PDB entry 8SP0 | electron microscopy, 3.33 A resolution | chains E and F of the 8 polymer chains in the assembly

[Chain E]
Protein: Tir-apaz
From: Maribacter polysiphoniae
UniProt: A0A316E683 (A0A316E683_9FLAO); residue numbers follow UniProt; this construct covers 2-452
Chain sequence (451 residues; each row starts with the number of its first residue):
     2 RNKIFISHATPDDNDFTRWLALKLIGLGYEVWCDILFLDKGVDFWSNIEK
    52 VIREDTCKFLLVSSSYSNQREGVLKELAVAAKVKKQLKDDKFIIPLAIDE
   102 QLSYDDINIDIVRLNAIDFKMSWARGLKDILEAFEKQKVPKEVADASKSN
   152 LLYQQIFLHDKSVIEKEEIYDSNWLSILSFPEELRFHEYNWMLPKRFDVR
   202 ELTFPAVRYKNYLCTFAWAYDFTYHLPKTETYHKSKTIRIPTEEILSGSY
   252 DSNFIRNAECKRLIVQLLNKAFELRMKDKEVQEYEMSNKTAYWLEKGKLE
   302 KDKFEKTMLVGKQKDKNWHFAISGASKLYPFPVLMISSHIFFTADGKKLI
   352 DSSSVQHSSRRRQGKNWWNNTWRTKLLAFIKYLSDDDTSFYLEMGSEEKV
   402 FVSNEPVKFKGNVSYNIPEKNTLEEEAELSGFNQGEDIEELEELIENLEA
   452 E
Not modelled in the structure: 421-452
What the authors report for this chain:
  - mutagenesis - G42R/D44R, D106R/D111R/V113R, V113R: abolished catalytic activity

[Chain F]
Protein: short pAgo
From: Maribacter polysiphoniae
UniProt: A0A316E3U6 (A0A316E3U6_9FLAO); numbering as in UniProt (aligned over 1-507)
Chain sequence (507 residues; each row starts with the number of its first residue):
     1 MKELIYIEEPKILFAHGQKCTDARDGLALFGPLNNLYGIKSGVIGTKQGL
    51 KIFRDYLDHIQKPIYNSNSITRPMFPGFEAVFDCKWESTGITFKEVTNED
   101 IGKFLYNSSTHKRTYDLVSLFIDKIISANKNEDENVDVWFVIVPDEIYKY
   151 CRPNSVLPKEMVQTKALMSKSKAKSFRYEPSLFPDINIELKEQEKEAETY
   201 NYDAQFHDQFKARLLKHTIPTQIFRESTLAWRDFKNAFGLPIRDFSKIEG
   251 HLAWTISTAAFYKAGGKPWKLSDVRNGVCYLGLVYKKVEKSKNPRNACCA
   301 AQMFLDNGDGTVFKGEVGPWYNPKNGQYHLEPKEAKALLSQSLQSYKEQI
   351 GEYPKEVFIHAKTRFNHQEWDAFLEVTPKETNLVGVTISKTKPLKLYKTE
   401 GDYTILRGNAYVVNERSAFLWTVGYVPKIQTALSMEVPNPLFIEINKGEA
   451 DIKQVLKDILSLTKLNYNACIFADGEPVTLRFADKIGEILTASTDIKTPP
   501 LAFKYYI
Not modelled in the structure: 159-196
Ion coordination: Mg2+: Ile507 (shared with 2 residues of chain G)

[How chain E and chain F interact]
Residue-residue contacts - 64 pairs, chain E then chain F:
  Asp16(E) with Ser69(F); Met74(F)
  Trp20(E) with Ala28(F)
  Leu23(E) with Leu29(F), hydrophobic
  Lys24(E) with Leu29(F)
  Met122(E) with Gln61(F)
  Ser123(E) with Glu79(F), hydrogen bond
  Ala125(E) with Glu79(F); Ala80(F), hydrophobic
  Lys129(E) with Glu79(F), salt bridge
  Ala147(E) with Gln18(F)
  Asn151(E) with Gln18(F), hydrogen bond
  Tyr154(E) with Cys20(F); Leu29(F), hydrophobic
  Glu169(E) with Glu400(F)
  Ile170(E) with Thr399(F); Glu400(F)
  Tyr171(E) with Leu4(F), hydrophobic; Lys398(F); Thr399(F); Ile405(F), hydrophobic; Asn409(F), hydrogen bond
  Asp172(E) with Leu396(F); Tyr397(F), hydrogen bond (backbone-backbone); Thr399(F), hydrogen bond
  Ser173(E) with Leu394(F); Lys395(F); Leu396(F); Tyr397(F)
  Asn174(E) with Lys395(F)
  Trp175(E) with Pro393(F); Leu394(F)
  Tyr330(E) with Ser417(F)
  Pro331(E) with Val413(F), hydrophobic
  Phe332(E) with Met1(F); Tyr411(F)
  Ser339(E) with Tyr397(F)
  Arg361(E) with Glu436(F), salt bridge
  Gly365(E) with Glu436(F)
  Lys366(E) with Met435(F)
  Asn370(E) with Tyr397(F); Lys398(F); Asp402(F); Tyr403(F), hydrogen bond (side chain-backbone); Val437(F)
  Trp373(E) with Tyr397(F), hydrophobic
  Arg374(E) with Tyr397(F); Lys398(F); Thr399(F), hydrogen bond (side chain-backbone)
  Leu377(E) with Tyr397(F)
  Val408(E) with Met1(F)
  Lys409(E) with Met1(F)
  Phe410(E) with Lys2(F); Tyr411(F), hydrophobic
  Lys411(E) with Lys2(F); Glu3(F); Leu4(F), hydrogen bond (backbone-backbone)
  Val414(E) with Tyr6(F), hydrophobic
  Tyr416(E) with Lys398(F); Thr404(F); Leu406(F), hydrophobic; Tyr425(F), hydrophobic
  Ile418(E) with Tyr403(F), hydrophobic
  Pro419(E) with Gln430(F)
Also at the interface, not in a pair above, chain E (50 interface residues in all): Lys121, Trp124, Arg126, Ser150, Lys162, Met336, Ser338, Arg362, Trp369, Asn371, Gly412, Ser415, Glu420
Also at the interface, not in a pair above, chain F (45 interface residues in all): Asp25, Phe30, Pro76, Lys392, Gly401, Asn414, Pro427, Lys428, Phe442

[Overview]
The interface between chain E and chain F involves 50 residues on one side and 45 on the other; the contacts
include 8 hydrogen bonds and 2 salt bridges. Polar contacts include Lys129(E)-Glu79(F), Arg361(E)-Glu436(F)
and Ser123(E)-Glu79(F). The paper reports that G42R/D44R, D106R/D111R/V113R and V113R of chain E abolish
catalytic activity.
Chain E is Tir-apaz and chain F is short pAgo, both from Maribacter polysiphoniae; the structure, Symmetric
dimer of MapSPARTA bound with gRNA/tDNA hybrid, was determined by electron microscopy, deposited together with
8FEX, 8FFI, 8SP3, 8SPO and 8SQU.
